Entry 3NBN (X-ray diffraction, 3.45 A resolution); this record covers chains B and E of the 8 polymer chains in the assembly.

Chain B (and E):
Protein: Neurogenic locus notch homolog protein 1
Source organism: Homo sapiens
Notes: chain E of this document is another copy of the same molecule, construct and numbering; everything in this record applies to it too
UniProt: P46531 (NOTC1_HUMAN); residues 1873-2127 here correspond to UniProt positions 1872-2126 (UniProt number = residue number - 1)
Sequence (256 residues; numbered 1872 to 2127; the number before each row is that of its first residue):
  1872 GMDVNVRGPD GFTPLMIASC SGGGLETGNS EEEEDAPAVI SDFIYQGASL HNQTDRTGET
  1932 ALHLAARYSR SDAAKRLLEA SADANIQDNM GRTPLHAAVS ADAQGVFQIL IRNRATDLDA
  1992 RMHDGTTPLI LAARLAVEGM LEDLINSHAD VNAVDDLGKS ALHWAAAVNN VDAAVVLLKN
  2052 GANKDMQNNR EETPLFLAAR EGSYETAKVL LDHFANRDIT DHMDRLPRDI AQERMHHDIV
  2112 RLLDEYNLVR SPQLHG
Not modelled in the structure: 1872-1923, 2120-2127
Construct notes: expression tag (1872)
Swiss-Prot annotation at these positions:
  - region (HIF1AN-binding): Leu-1948 to Asn-1956, Leu-2015 to Asn-2023
  - modified residue ((3S)-3-hydroxyasparagine): Asn-1956, Asn-2023
From the paper describing this entry:
  - self-association interface (contacts with another copy of this molecule); pairs are residue here / residue on that copy: Lys-1946/Glu-1950 (salt bridge), Arg-1985/Arg-1985
  - mutagenesis - R1985A: abolished binding to another copy of this molecule
  - mutagenesis - K1946E, E1950K, R1985A: decreased signaling in response to mHes5
  - mutagenesis - K1946E/E1950K: unchanged signaling
  - mutagenesis - R1985A: abolished binding to extended E-site sequence

Interface between chain B and chain E:
Residue-residue contacts (18):
  Lys-1946(B) / Lys-1946(E)
  Lys-1946(B) / Glu-1950(E)  salt bridge
  Glu-1950(B) / Lys-1946(E)  salt bridge
  Ile-1982(B) / Arg-1985(E)  hydrogen bond (backbone-side chain)
  Arg-1983(B) / Asn-1984(E)
  Arg-1983(B) / Arg-1985(E)  hydrogen bond (backbone-backbone)
  Asn-1984(B) / Arg-1983(E)
  Asn-1984(B) / Arg-1985(E)  hydrogen bond (backbone-side chain)
  Arg-1985(B) / Ile-1982(E)  hydrogen bond (side chain-backbone)
  Arg-1985(B) / Arg-1983(E)  hydrogen bond (backbone-backbone)
  Arg-1985(B) / Asn-1984(E)  hydrogen bond (side chain-backbone)
  Arg-1985(B) / Arg-1985(E)  hydrogen bond (backbone-side chain)
  Arg-1985(B) / Thr-1987(E)  hydrogen bond (side chain-backbone)
  Arg-1985(B) / Leu-1989(E)
  Arg-1985(B) / Ser-2018(E)
  Thr-1987(B) / Arg-1985(E)  hydrogen bond (backbone-side chain)
  Leu-1989(B) / Arg-1985(E)
  Ser-2018(B) / Arg-1985(E)
Other interface residues (no listed pair), chain E (10 interface residues in all): Leu-1949

In short:
9 residues of chain B and 10 residues of chain E are in contact; the contacts include 9 hydrogen bonds and 2
salt bridges. Polar contacts include Lys-1946(B)/Glu-1950(E), Ile-1982(B)/Arg-1985(E) and
Asn-1984(B)/Arg-1985(E). From the paper: K1946E, E1950K and R1985A of chain B reduce signaling in response to
mHes5; a self-association interface involving Lys-1946(B), Glu-1950(B) and Arg-1985(B).
Chain B and chain E are both Neurogenic locus notch homolog protein 1 (Homo sapiens); the structure, Crystal
structure of a dimer of Notch Transcription Complex trimers on HES1 DNA, was determined by X-ray diffraction.
